Entry 1MTP (X-ray diffraction, 1.50 A resolution); this record covers chains A and B.

== Chain A ==
Molecule: Serine Proteinase Inhibitor (SERPIN), Chain A
From: Thermobifida fusca
Notes: fragment: Chain A, residue 55-377
Sequence (323 residues; numbered 3 to 325; the number before each row is that of its first residue):
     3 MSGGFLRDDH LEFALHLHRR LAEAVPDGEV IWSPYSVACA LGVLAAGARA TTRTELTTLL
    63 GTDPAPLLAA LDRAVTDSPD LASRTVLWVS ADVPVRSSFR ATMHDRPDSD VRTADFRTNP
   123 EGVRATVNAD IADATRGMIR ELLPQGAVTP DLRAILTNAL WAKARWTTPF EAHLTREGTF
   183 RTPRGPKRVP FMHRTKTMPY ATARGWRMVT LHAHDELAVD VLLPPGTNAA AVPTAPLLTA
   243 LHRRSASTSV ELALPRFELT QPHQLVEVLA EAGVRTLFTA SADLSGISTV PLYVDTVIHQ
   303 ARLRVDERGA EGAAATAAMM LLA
Disordered / not traced: 3-4, 325
Sequence notes: conflict Thr78 (Ala130 in 23019748), Met105 (Val157 in 23019748), Lys165 (Arg217 in 23019748), Lys198 (Gly250 in 23019748), Arg209 (Gly261 in 23019748)

== Chain B ==
Molecule: Serine Proteinase Inhibitor (SERPIN), Chain B
From: Thermobifida fusca
Notes: fragment: Chain B, residue 378-420
Sequence (43 residues; numbered 326 to 368; the number before each row is that of its first residue):
   326 GAMPPRRTIR FSVDRPFHIV VRRRGAILFL GSIADPHDPG PAQ
Disordered / not traced: 326-332, 368
From the paper describing this entry:
  - mutagenesis - D360*: unchanged stability

== Chain A / chain B interface ==
Residue-residue contacts (139):
  Phe7(A) with Arg347(B); Gly350(B)
  Leu8(A) with Arg347(B); Gly350(B); Ala351(B); Ile352(B), hydrophobic
  Arg9(A) with Gly350(B), hydrogen bond (backbone-backbone)
  His12(A) with Gly350(B); Ala351(B); Ile352(B)
  Ala16(A) with Ile352(B), hydrophobic; Leu355(B)
  His20(A) with Leu355(B); Ser357(B), hydrogen bond
  Asp29(A) with Ala359(B)
  Gly30(A) with Ser357(B)
  Glu31(A) with Ser357(B); Ile358(B); Ala359(B), hydrogen bond (side chain-backbone); Asp360(B), hydrogen bond (side chain-backbone)
  Val32(A) with Leu355(B); Gly356(B); Ser357(B), hydrogen bond (backbone-backbone)
  Ile33(A) with Leu355(B); Gly356(B)
  Trp34(A) with Phe354(B); Leu355(B), hydrogen bond (backbone-backbone)
  Ser35(A) with Leu353(B), hydrogen bond (side chain-backbone)
  Pro36(A) with Ile352(B); Leu355(B), hydrophobic
  Tyr37(A) with Ile352(B), hydrogen bond (backbone-backbone)
  Leu73(A) with Ala351(B), hydrophobic
  Arg75(A) with Arg348(B); Arg349(B), hydrogen bond (backbone-side chain)
  Ala76(A) with Arg348(B), hydrogen bond (backbone-side chain); Arg349(B); Ala351(B), hydrophobic
  Val77(A) with Arg348(B)
  Thr78(A) with Arg348(B), hydrogen bond (backbone-side chain); Arg349(B), hydrogen bond (backbone-side chain)
  Asp79(A) with Arg349(B), salt bridge
  Ser80(A) with Arg348(B)
  Leu83(A) with Arg348(B); Leu353(B), hydrophobic
  Leu162(A) with Leu353(B); Phe354(B), hydrophobic
  Thr181(A) with Asp339(B)
  Phe182(A) with Val338(B); Asp339(B); Arg340(B); Pro341(B); Phe342(B), hydrophobic; Ala359(B); Pro361(B)
  Arg183(A) with Asp339(B), hydrogen bond (backbone-backbone); Arg340(B); Pro341(B)
  Thr184(A) with Ala359(B); Asp360(B)
  Pro185(A) with Ala359(B)
  Arg186(A) with Asp360(B), salt bridge
  Lys189(A) with Asp360(B), salt bridge
  Pro192(A) with Asp363(B)
  Phe193(A) with Val338(B); Asp339(B)
  Tyr202(A) with Ile334(B); Phe336(B), hydrophobic
  Trp208(A) with His343(B)
  Arg209(A) with Ile334(B); Arg335(B), hydrogen bond (side chain-backbone); Phe336(B)
  Met210(A) with Phe336(B)
  Val211(A) with Phe336(B), hydrophobic
  Thr212(A) with Arg347(B)
  Asp217(A) with Arg348(B), hydrogen bond (backbone-side chain)
  Glu218(A) with Arg347(B); Arg348(B); Arg349(B), salt bridge
  Leu219(A) with Arg347(B); Arg348(B); Leu353(B), hydrophobic
  Ala220(A) with Val345(B); Val346(B); Arg347(B), hydrogen bond (backbone-backbone)
  Val221(A) with Ile344(B), hydrophobic; Val345(B)
  Asp222(A) with His343(B); Ile344(B); Val345(B), hydrogen bond (backbone-backbone); Arg347(B), salt bridge
  Val223(A) with Phe336(B); His343(B)
  Leu224(A) with Phe342(B); His343(B), hydrogen bond (backbone-backbone)
  Leu225(A) with Phe336(B), hydrophobic; Ser337(B)
  Pro226(A) with Arg340(B), hydrogen bond (backbone-side chain); Pro341(B)
  Gly228(A) with Arg340(B)
  Ala231(A) with Pro341(B)
  Ala233(A) with His343(B), hydrogen bond (backbone-side chain)
  Val234(A) with His343(B)
  Pro235(A) with His343(B)
  His244(A) with Arg347(B)
  Thr250(A) with Ile334(B)
  Ser251(A) with Thr333(B), hydrogen bond (backbone-backbone); Ile334(B), hydrogen bond (backbone-backbone)
  Val252(A) with Ile334(B); Phe336(B), hydrophobic
  Glu253(A) with Ile334(B), hydrogen bond (backbone-backbone); Arg335(B), salt bridge; Phe336(B), hydrogen bond (backbone-backbone)
  Leu254(A) with Phe336(B)
  Ala255(A) with Phe336(B), hydrogen bond (backbone-backbone); Ser337(B); Val338(B), hydrogen bond (backbone-backbone)
  Leu256(A) with Val338(B), hydrophobic
  Pro257(A) with Val338(B)
  Arg258(A) with Asp363(B), salt bridge; Pro364(B); Gly365(B), hydrogen bond (side chain-backbone); Pro366(B)
  Phe259(A) with Phe342(B), hydrophobic; Ile358(B), hydrophobic; His362(B); Pro364(B)
  Glu260(A) with His362(B), hydrogen bond (backbone-backbone); Pro364(B)
  Leu261(A) with Ile358(B), hydrophobic
  Arg304(A) with Phe354(B)
  Arg306(A) with Pro364(B)
  Val307(A) with Ile344(B), hydrophobic
  Asp308(A) with Ala367(B)
  Glu309(A) with Pro366(B); Ala367(B), hydrogen bond (side chain-backbone)
  Arg310(A) with Ala367(B)
  Gly314(A) with Phe354(B)
  Ala315(A) with Phe354(B)
  Ala316(A) with Phe354(B), hydrophobic
Other interface residues (no listed pair), chain A (82 interface residues in all): Leu13, Leu17, Ala164, Val191, Pro227, Leu305
From the paper, about this interface:
  - interface residues, chain A: Asp308(A)
  - interface residues, chain B: Asp363(B)

== Overview ==
The interface between chain A and chain B involves 82 residues on one side and 35 on the other; the contacts
include 29 hydrogen bonds and 7 salt bridges. Polar contacts include Asp79(A)-Arg349(B), Arg186(A)-Asp360(B)
and Lys189(A)-Asp360(B). The paper reports that D360* of chain B leaves stability unchanged; interface
residues Asp308(A) and Asp363(B).
Here chain A is Serine Proteinase Inhibitor (SERPIN), Chain A and chain B is Serine Proteinase Inhibitor
(SERPIN), Chain B, both from Thermobifida fusca. Entry 1MTP (The X-ray crystal structure of a serpin from a
thermophilic prokaryote) was determined by X-ray diffraction.
